PDB entry 5ED1 | X-ray diffraction, 2.77 A resolution | chains A and C of the 3 polymer chains in the assembly

Chain A:
Molecule: Double-stranded RNA-specific editase 1
Organism: Homo sapiens
Notes: EC 3.5.4.37; fragment: A to I editase
UniProtKB: P78563 (RED1_HUMAN), isoform P78563-4; residues 299-701 here correspond to UniProt positions 327-729 (UniProt number = residue number + 28)
Sequence (403 residues; numbered 299 to 701; the number before each row is that of its first residue):
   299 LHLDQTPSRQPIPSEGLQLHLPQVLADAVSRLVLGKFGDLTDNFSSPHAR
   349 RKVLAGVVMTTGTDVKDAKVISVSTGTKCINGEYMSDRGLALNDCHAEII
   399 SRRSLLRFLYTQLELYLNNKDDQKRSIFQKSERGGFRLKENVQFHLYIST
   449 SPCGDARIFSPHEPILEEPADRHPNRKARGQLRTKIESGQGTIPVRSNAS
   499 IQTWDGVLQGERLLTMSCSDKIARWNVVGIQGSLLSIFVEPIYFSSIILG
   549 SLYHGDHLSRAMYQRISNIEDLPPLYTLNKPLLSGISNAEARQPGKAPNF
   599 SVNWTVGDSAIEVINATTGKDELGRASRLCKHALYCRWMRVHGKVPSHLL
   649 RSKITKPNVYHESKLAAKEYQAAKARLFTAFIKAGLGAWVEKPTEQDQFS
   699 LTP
Not modelled in the structure: 299-304, 701
Sequence notes: engineered mutation Gln488 (Glu516 in P78563)
Ion coordination: Zn2+: His394, Cys451, Cys516 (shared with 1 residue of chain B)
Ligand contacts: inositol hexakisphosphate (IHP): Asn391, Asp392, Ile397, Arg400, Arg401, Thr513, Lys519, Arg522, Gly530, Ser531, Lys629, Tyr658, Lys662, Tyr668, Lys672, Trp687, Val688, Glu689, Lys690, Asp695
Reported in the primary citation:
  - binding site for the 23-nt RNA strand: Val351, Thr375, Lys376, Glu396, Arg455, Ser486
  - catalytic residues: Glu396 (citing earlier work)
  - binding site for the 23-nt RNA strand (chain C): Arg348, Gly487, Gln488, Ser495, Arg510, Gly593, Lys594
  - specificity-determining residues: Ser486, Gly489
  - mutagenesis - R348A, R510A, R510Q, G593A, G593E, K594A: decreased catalytic activity
  - conformationally variable residues (order/disorder transition): Ala454 to Arg477
  - mutagenesis - E488Q: increased catalytic activity (citing earlier work)

Chain C:
Molecule: 23-nt RNA strand
Sequence (23 nucleotides; each row starts with the number of its first residue):
     1 GACUGAACGACCAAUGUGGGGAA

Interface between chain A and chain C:
Contacting residue pairs - 28 pairs, chain A then chain C:
  Arg348(A) - U4(C)  hydrogen bond to the phosphate
  Arg348(A) - G5(C)  salt bridge to the phosphate
  Ile456(A) - A14(C)  sugar contact
  Ile456(A) - U15(C)  sugar contact
  Phe457(A) - U15(C)  phosphate contact
  Phe457(A) - G16(C)  phosphate contact
  His471(A) - U17(C)  salt bridge to the phosphate
  Arg474(A) - G16(C)  salt bridge to the phosphate
  Arg474(A) - U17(C)  salt bridge to the phosphate
  Ala476(A) - U15(C)  phosphate contact
  Arg477(A) - G16(C)  salt bridge to the phosphate
  Arg481(A) - A14(C)  hydrogen bond to the phosphate
  Arg481(A) - U15(C)  salt bridge to the phosphate
  Ser486(A) - C12(C)  sugar contact
  Gly487(A) - C12(C)  sugar contact
  Gln488(A) - C11(C)  base contact
  Gln488(A) - C12(C)  hydrogen bond to the base
  Gln488(A) - A13(C)  base contact
  Thr490(A) - A14(C)  hydrogen bond to the sugar
  Ile491(A) - A13(C)  phosphate contact
  Pro492(A) - A14(C)  sugar contact
  Ser495(A) - A14(C)  hydrogen bond to the phosphate
  Arg510(A) - C12(C)  hydrogen bond to the phosphate
  Arg510(A) - A13(C)  salt bridge to the phosphate
  Gly593(A) - A6(C)  phosphate contact
  Lys594(A) - G5(C)  salt bridge to the phosphate
  Lys594(A) - A6(C)  hydrogen bond to the phosphate
  Asn597(A) - U4(C)  phosphate contact
Other interface residues (no listed pair), chain A (23 interface residues in all): Ile484, Gly489, Ala595, Pro596

In short:
23 residues of chain A and 10 residues of chain C are in contact, with 7 hydrogen bonds and 8 salt bridges.
Polar pairs include Gln488(A)-C12(C), Thr490(A)-A14(C) and Arg348(A)-U4(C). The paper reports the catalytic
residue Glu396(A); R348A, R510A and R510Q of chain A, among others, reduce catalytic activity; 7 substitutions
were tested in all.
Chain A is Double-stranded RNA-specific editase 1 (Homo sapiens) and chain C is a 23-nt RNA strand; the
structure, Human Adenosine Deaminase Acting on dsRNA (ADAR2) mutant E488Q bound to dsRNA sequence derived from
S. ..., was determined by X-ray diffraction, deposited together with 5ED2, 5HP2 and 5HP3.
